8QP6 - chains H and K of the 12 polymer chains in the assembly; structure by X-ray diffraction, 2.59 A resolution.

Chain H (and K):
Molecule: F(ab) IGH526
From: Homo sapiens
Notes: chain K of this document is another copy of the same molecule, construct and numbering; everything in this record applies to it too
Amino-acid sequence (486 residues; numbered 1 to 486; the number before each row is that of its first residue):
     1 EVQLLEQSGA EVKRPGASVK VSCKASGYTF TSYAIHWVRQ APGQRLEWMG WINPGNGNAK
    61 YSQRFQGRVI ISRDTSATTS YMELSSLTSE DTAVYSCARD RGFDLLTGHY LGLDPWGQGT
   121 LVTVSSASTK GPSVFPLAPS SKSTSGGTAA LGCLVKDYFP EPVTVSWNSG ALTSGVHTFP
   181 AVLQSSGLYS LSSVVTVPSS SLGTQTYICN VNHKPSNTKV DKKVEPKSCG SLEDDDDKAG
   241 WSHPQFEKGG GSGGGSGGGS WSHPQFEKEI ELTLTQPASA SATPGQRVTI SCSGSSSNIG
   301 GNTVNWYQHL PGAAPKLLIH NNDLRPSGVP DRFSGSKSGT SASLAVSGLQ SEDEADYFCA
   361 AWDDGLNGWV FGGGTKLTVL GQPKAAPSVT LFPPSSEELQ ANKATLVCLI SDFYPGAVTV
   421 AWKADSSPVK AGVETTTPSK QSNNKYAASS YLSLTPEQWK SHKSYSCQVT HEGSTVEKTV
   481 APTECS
Disordered / not traced: 1, 140-146, 228-486
Cystine bridges: Cys-23/Cys-97, Cys-153/Cys-209

Interface between chain H and chain K:
Residue-residue contacts (17; chain H residue first):
  Ser-216(H) / Lys-222(K)
  Asn-217(H) / Asp-221(K)
  Asn-217(H) / Lys-222(K)
  Asn-217(H) / Lys-223(K)
  Thr-218(H) / Asp-221(K)
  Thr-218(H) / Lys-222(K)
  Lys-219(H) / Lys-219(K)
  Lys-219(H) / Val-220(K)
  Lys-219(H) / Asp-221(K)  hydrogen bond (backbone-backbone)
  Val-220(H) / Lys-219(K)
  Asp-221(H) / Asn-217(K)
  Asp-221(H) / Thr-218(K)
  Asp-221(H) / Lys-219(K)  hydrogen bond (backbone-backbone)
  Lys-222(H) / Ser-216(K)  hydrogen bond (side chain-backbone)
  Lys-222(H) / Asn-217(K)
  Lys-222(H) / Thr-218(K)  hydrogen bond
  Lys-223(H) / Asn-217(K)  hydrogen bond (backbone-backbone)
Also at the interface, not in a pair above, chain K (9 interface residues in all): Gly-131

In short:
8 residues of chain H face 9 of chain K across their interface; the contacts include 5 hydrogen bonds. Polar
pairs include Lys-222(H)/Ser-216(K), Lys-222(H)/Thr-218(K) and Lys-219(H)/Asp-221(K).
Chain H and chain K are both F(ab) IGH526 (Homo sapiens); the structure, Crystal structure of Hepatitis C
Virus E1 glycoprotein epitope 314-324 scaffold design 1W4K_08 in complex with ..., was determined by X-ray
diffraction (same publication as 8QP7).
